3HQF - chains A and C of the 3 polymer chains in the assembly; structure by X-ray diffraction, 2.51 A resolution.

# Chain A
Molecule: Restriction endonuclease
Source organism: Escherichia coli
Notes: EC 3.1.21.4; fragment: N-terminal effector-binding domain
UniProt: O69414 (O69414_ECOLX); residues 4-172 here correspond to UniProt positions 2-170 (UniProt number = residue number - 2)
Amino-acid sequence (181 residues; each row starts with the number of its first residue; numbers below 1 keep their minus sign (Met-8 is residue -8)):
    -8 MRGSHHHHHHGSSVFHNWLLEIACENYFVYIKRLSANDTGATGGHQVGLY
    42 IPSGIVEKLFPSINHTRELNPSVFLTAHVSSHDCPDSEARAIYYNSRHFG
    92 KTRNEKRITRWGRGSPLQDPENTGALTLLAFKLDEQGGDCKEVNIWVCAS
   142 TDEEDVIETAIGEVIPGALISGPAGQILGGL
Disordered / not traced: -8 to -1
Sequence notes: expression tag (-8 to 3)
Reported in the primary citation:
  - binding site for the 9-nt DNA strand: His36, Arg81, Tyr85, Lys92, Thr93, Arg94, Arg98, Thr100
  - binding site for the 9-nt DNA strand (chain C): Asn28, His36, Glu96
  - conformationally variable residues (loop rearrangement): Gly31 to Val38, Asn86 to Asn95
  - specificity-determining residues: Tyr85

# Chain C
Molecule: 9-nt DNA strand
Sequence (9 nucleotides; each row starts with the number of its first residue; numbers below 1 keep their minus sign (DC-4 is residue -4)):
    -4 CGCCAGGGC

# Chain A / chain C interface
Pairs across the interface (24; chain A residue first):
  Lys23(A) - DC-2(C)  salt bridge to the phosphate
  Ser26(A) - DC-2(C)  sugar contact
  Ser26(A) - DC-1(C)  hydrogen bond to the phosphate
  Ala27(A) - DC-1(C)  hydrogen bond to the phosphate
  Asn28(A) - DC-1(C)  hydrogen bond to the phosphate
  Asn28(A) - DA0(C)  hydrogen bond to the base
  Thr33(A) - DC-1(C)  sugar contact
  Thr33(A) - DA0(C)  sugar contact
  Gly35(A) - DG1(C)  base contact
  His36(A) - DG1(C)  hydrogen bond to the base
  His36(A) - DG2(C)  hydrogen bond to the base
  His36(A) - DG3(C)  base contact
  Gln37(A) - DC-1(C)  base contact
  Gln37(A) - DA0(C)  hydrogen bond to the base
  Gln37(A) - DG1(C)  base contact
  Tyr41(A) - DC-4(C)  sugar contact
  Tyr41(A) - DG-3(C)  hydrogen bond to the phosphate
  Tyr41(A) - DC-2(C)  phosphate contact
  Pro43(A) - DG-3(C)  phosphate contact
  Glu96(A) - DC-2(C)  hydrogen bond to the base
  Arg98(A) - DA0(C)  base contact
  Gly158(A) - DG-3(C)  phosphate contact
  Gly158(A) - DC-2(C)  phosphate contact
  Leu160(A) - DG-3(C)  sugar contact
Also at the interface, not in a pair above, chain A (17 interface residues in all): Arg24, Asp29, Arg94

# Summary
Chain A and chain C form an interface of 17 and 8 residues respectively, with 9 hydrogen bonds and 1 salt
bridge. Polar pairs include Asn28(A)-DA0(C), His36(A)-DG1(C) and His36(A)-DG2(C). From the paper: a binding
site for the 9-nt DNA strand at His36(A), Arg81(A) and Tyr85(A) among others; a binding site for the 9-nt DNA
strand (chain C) at Asn28(A), His36(A) and Glu96(A).
Chain A is Restriction endonuclease (Escherichia coli) and chain C is a 9-nt DNA strand; the structure,
Crystal structure of restriction endonuclease EcoRII N-terminal effector-binding domain in complex with
cognate DNA, was determined by X-ray diffraction together with 3HQG from the same study.
